PDB entry 6DID | electron microscopy, 4.71 A resolution (low resolution: residue-level contacts below are approximate; hydrogen-bond / salt-bridge calls are withheld) | chains A and B of the 12 polymer chains in the assembly

== Chain A ==
Name: Envelope glycoprotein gp160
From: Human immunodeficiency virus 1
Notes: fragment: GP120 domain residues 30-505
UniProtKB: Q2N0S6 (Q2N0S6_9HIV1); the construct lacks a stretch of the UniProt sequence and is renumbered around it, so the offset changes along the chain: 31-141 = UniProt 30-140; 150-185 = UniProt 141-176; 190-309 = UniProt 189-308; 312-321 = UniProt 309-318; 2 more segments
Sequence (481 residues; numbered 31 to 513 plus 13 insertion-coded residues; 15 numbers in that range are skipped by the numbering (no residue carries them; nothing is unmodelled there); the number before each row is that of its first residue; a row labelled like 185A-185L holds insertion residues (185A, then the next letters in order)):
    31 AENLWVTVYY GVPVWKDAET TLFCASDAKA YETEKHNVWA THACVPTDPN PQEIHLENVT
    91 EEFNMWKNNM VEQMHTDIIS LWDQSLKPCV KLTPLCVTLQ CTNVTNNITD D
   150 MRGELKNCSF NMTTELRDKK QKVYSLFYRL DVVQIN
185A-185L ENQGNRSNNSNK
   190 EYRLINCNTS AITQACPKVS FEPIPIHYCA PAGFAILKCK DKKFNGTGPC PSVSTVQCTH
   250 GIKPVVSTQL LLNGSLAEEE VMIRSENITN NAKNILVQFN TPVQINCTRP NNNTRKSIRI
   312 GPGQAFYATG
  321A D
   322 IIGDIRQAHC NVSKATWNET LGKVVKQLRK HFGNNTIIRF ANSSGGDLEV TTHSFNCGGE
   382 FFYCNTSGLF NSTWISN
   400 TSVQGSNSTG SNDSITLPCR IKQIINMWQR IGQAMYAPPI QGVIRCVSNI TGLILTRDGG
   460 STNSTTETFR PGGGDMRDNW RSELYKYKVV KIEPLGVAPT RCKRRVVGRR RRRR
Disordered / not traced: 31, 59-65, 185B-185L, 400-410, 507-513
Construct notes: conflict Asn332 (Thr330 in Q2N0S6), Cys501 (Ala498 in Q2N0S6); expression tag (509-513)
Disulfides: Cys54-Cys74, Cys119-Cys205, Cys126-Cys196, Cys131-Cys157, Cys218-Cys247, Cys228-Cys239, Cys296-Cys331, Cys378-Cys445, Cys385-Cys418
Covalently attached groups: N-acetylglucosamine (NAG) linked to Asn88, Asn133, Asn156, Asn160, Asn197, Asn234, Asn276, Asn295, Asn301, Asn332, Asn339, Asn355, Asn363, Asn386, Asn392, Asn448; glycan linked to Asn262
What the authors report for this chain:
  - post-translational modification sites: Asn88

== Chain B ==
Name: Envelope glycoprotein gp160
From: Human immunodeficiency virus 1
Notes: fragment: GP41 domain residues 509-661
UniProtKB: Q2N0S7 (Q2N0S7_9HIV1); residues 512-664 here correspond to UniProt positions 509-661 (UniProt number = residue number - 3)
Sequence (153 residues; row label = number of the first residue in the row):
   512 AVGIGAVFLG FLGAAGSTMG AASMTLTVQA RNLLSGIVQQ QSNLLRAPEA QQHLLKLTVW
   572 GIKQLQARVL AVERYLRDQQ LLGIWGCSGK LICCTNVPWN SSWSNRNLSE IWDNMTWLQW
   632 DKEISNYTQI IYGLLEESQN QQEKNEQDLL ALD
Disordered / not traced: 512-519, 552-567
Construct notes: conflict Pro559 (Ile556 in Q2N0S7), Cys605 (Thr602 in Q2N0S7)
Disulfides: Cys598-Cys604
Covalently attached groups: N-acetylglucosamine (NAG) linked to Asn611, Asn637

== Chain A / chain B interface ==
Inter-chain disulfides: Cys501(A)-Cys605(B)
Pairs across the interface - 97 pairs, chain A then chain B:
  Leu34(A) with Pro609(B); Trp610(B); Leu619(B)
  Trp35(A) with Asn607(B); Val608(B); Pro609(B); Trp610(B)
  Val36(A) with Thr606(B); Val608(B); Trp610(B)
  Thr37(A) with Cys604(B); Cys605(B); Thr606(B)
  Val38(A) with Leu593(B); Trp596(B); Cys598(B); Ile603(B); Cys604(B); Thr606(B)
  Tyr39(A) with Leu602(B); Trp623(B); Trp628(B)
  Tyr40(A) with Leu537(B); Leu544(B); Asp589(B); Leu602(B)
  Gly41(A) with Leu537(B); Gln540(B)
  Val42(A) with Leu537(B); Trp628(B)
  Pro43(A) with Leu523(B); Ala525(B); Gln540(B)
  Val44(A) with Leu629(B); Asp632(B)
  Trp45(A) with Leu523(B); Leu629(B)
  Lys46(A) with Asp632(B)
  Thr50(A) with Leu581(B)
  Thr51(A) with Lys574(B)
  Phe53(A) with Gln575(B)
  Cys54(A) with Trp571(B)
  Trp69(A) with Trp571(B)
  Ala70(A) with Trp571(B)
  Thr71(A) with Leu568(B); Trp571(B)
  Ala73(A) with Leu568(B); Trp571(B)
  Cys74(A) with Trp571(B)
  Ile84(A) with Phe522(B)
  Leu86(A) with Leu523(B)
  Glu87(A) with Gly527(B)
  Asn88(A) with Gly527(B)
  Val89(A) with Ala526(B)
  Asp107(A) with Trp571(B); Lys574(B)
  Leu111(A) with Val570(B); Trp571(B)
  Gln114(A) with Leu568(B)
  Ala221(A) with Asn543(B); Leu544(B); Leu545(B); Ser546(B); Ala582(B)
  Gly222(A) with Asn543(B); Leu544(B); Arg585(B)
  Phe223(A) with Leu581(B); Arg585(B)
  Lys490(A) with Arg585(B)
  Ile491(A) with Arg585(B)
  Glu492(A) with Arg585(B)
  Pro493(A) with Asp589(B)
  Leu494(A) with Trp596(B)
  Val496(A) with Trp628(B); Trp631(B)
  Ala497(A) with Met530(B); Trp623(B); Trp628(B)
  Pro498(A) with Trp610(B); Leu619(B); Trp623(B); Trp631(B)
  Arg500(A) with Leu619(B)
  Cys501(A) with Cys605(B), disulfide
  Lys502(A) with Cys605(B); Thr606(B); Asn607(B)
  Arg503(A) with Trp596(B); Cys598(B); Cys605(B); Thr606(B); Asn607(B); Asn651(B); Glu654(B)
  Val506(A) with Glu654(B); Leu661(B)
Other interface residues (no listed pair), chain A (51 interface residues in all): Val75, Ser110, Pro220, Ala224, Thr244
Other interface residues (no listed pair), chain B (52 interface residues in all): Gly521, Gln550, Ala578, Leu592, Lys601, Ile642, Tyr643, Leu646, Gln650, Gln658

== Summary ==
51 residues of chain A face 52 of chain B across their interface, with 1 disulfide bond. Covalently linked
N-acetylglucosamine: at Asn88(A), Asn133(A), Asn156(A), Asn160(A), Asn197(A) and Asn234(A) and 10 more.
N-acetylglucosamine is covalently linked to Asn611(B) and Asn637(B). The paper reports a modification site at
Asn88(A).
Here chain A is Envelope glycoprotein gp160 and chain B is Envelope glycoprotein gp160, both from Human
immunodeficiency virus 1. Entry 6DID (HIV Env BG505 SOSIP with polyclonal Fabs from immunized rabbit #3417
post-boost#1) was determined by electron microscopy, deposited together with 6CJK.
